PDB entry 6IOK | electron microscopy, 3.64 A resolution | chains J and A of the 12 polymer chains in the assembly

[Chain J]
Name: Multidrug resistance protein MexA
Source organism: Pseudomonas aeruginosa PAO1
UniProt: P52477 (MEXA_PSEAE); residues 2-360 here correspond to UniProt positions 25-383 (UniProt number = residue number + 23)
Chain sequence (362 residues; each row starts with the number of its first residue; numbers below 1 keep their minus sign (Gly-1 is residue -1)):
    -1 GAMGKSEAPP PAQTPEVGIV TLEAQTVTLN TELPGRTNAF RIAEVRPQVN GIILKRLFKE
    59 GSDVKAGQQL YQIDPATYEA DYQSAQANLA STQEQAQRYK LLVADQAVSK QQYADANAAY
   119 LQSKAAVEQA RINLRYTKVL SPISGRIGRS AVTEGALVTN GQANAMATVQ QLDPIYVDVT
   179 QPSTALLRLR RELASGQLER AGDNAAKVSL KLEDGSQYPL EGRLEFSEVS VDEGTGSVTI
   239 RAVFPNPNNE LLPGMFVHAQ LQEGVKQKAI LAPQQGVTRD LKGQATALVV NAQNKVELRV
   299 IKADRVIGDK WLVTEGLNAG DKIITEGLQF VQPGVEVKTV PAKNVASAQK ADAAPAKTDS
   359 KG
Disordered / not traced: -1 to 10, 344-360
Glycans and other covalent adducts: covalent link Glu190-Gln195
Construct notes: expression tag (-1 to 1)
From the paper describing this entry:
  - mutagenesis - L100D: abolished binding to Outer membrane protein OprM (chain A)
  - mutagenesis - L100D: abolished growth in response to drug resistance
  - mutagenesis - R96A, L99D, D103A, Q104A: unchanged binding to Outer membrane protein OprM (chain A)
  - mutagenesis - R96D, S107D: decreased binding to Outer membrane protein OprM (chain A)
  - mutagenesis - R39D, S107D, R147D: decreased growth in response to drug resistance
  - self-association interface (contacts with another copy of this molecule); pairs are residue here / residue on that copy: Arg39-Glu152, Arg39, Glu226
  - mutagenesis - R39D: abolished binding to Multidrug resistance protein MexA (chain J)
  - mutagenesis - R147D: abolished binding to another copy of this molecule
  - mutagenesis - R34A, R34D, T233A, T233V, R277A, R277D: abolished binding to Multidrug resistance protein MexB

[Chain A]
Name: Outer membrane protein OprM
Source organism: Pseudomonas aeruginosa PAO1
UniProt: Q51487 (OPRM_PSEAE); residues 1-468 here correspond to UniProt positions 18-485 (UniProt number = residue number + 17)
Chain sequence (474 residues; row label = number of the first residue in the row):
     1 CSLIPDYQRP EAPVAAAYPQ GQAYGQNTGA AAVPAADIGW REFFRDPQLQ QLIGVALENN
    61 RDLRVAALNV EAFRAQYRIQ RADLFPRIGV DGSGTRQRLP GDLSTTGSPA ISSQYGVTLG
   121 TTAWELDLFG RLRSLRDQAL EQYLATEQAQ RSAQTTLVAS VATAYLTLKA DQAQLQLTKD
   181 TLGTYQKSFD LTQRSYDVGV ASALDLRQAQ TAVEGARATL AQYTRLVAQD QNALVLLLGS
   241 GIPANLPQGL GLDQTLLTEV PAGLPSDLLQ RRPDILEAEH QLMAANASIG AARAAFFPSI
   301 SLTANAGTMS RQLSGLFDAG SGSWLFQPSI NLPIFTAGSL RASLDYAKIQ KDINVAQYEK
   361 AIQTAFQEVA DGLAARGTFT EQLQAQRDLV KASDEYYQLA DKRYRTGVDN YLTLLDAQRS
   421 LFTAQQQLIT DRLNQLTSEV NLYKALGGGW NQQTVTQQQT AKKEDPQAHH HHHH
Disordered / not traced: 456-474
Construct notes: expression tag (469-474)
Swiss-Prot annotation at these positions:
  - lipidation: Cys1 (N-palmitoyl cysteine)
From the paper describing this entry:
  - mutagenesis - G199A, R403A, G407A: abolished binding to Multidrug resistance protein MexA (chain J)
  - conformationally variable residues (helix shift): Arg405, Leu412

[Interface between chain J and chain A]
Residue-residue contacts (10; chain J residue first):
  Gln104(J) with Tyr196(A); Ala203(A), hydrogen bond (backbone-backbone)
  Ala105(J) with Leu204(A)
  Val106(J) with Ser202(A)
  Ser107(J) with Gly199(A); Val200(A), hydrogen bond (side chain-backbone); Ala201(A); Ser202(A), hydrogen bond (side chain-backbone)
  Lys108(J) with Gly199(A), hydrogen bond (backbone-backbone)
  Gln109(J) with Gly199(A)
Other interface residues (no listed pair), chain J (7 interface residues in all): Gln110
Interface features reported in the paper:
  - hot spots on chain J (mutagenesis) - L100D: abolished binding to Outer membrane protein OprM (chain A)

[Summary]
The chain J/chain A interface involves 7 residues from each chain; the contacts include 4 hydrogen bonds.
Among the polar pairs are Ser107(J)-Val200(A), Ser107(J)-Ser202(A) and Gln104(J)-Ala203(A). The paper reports
that R34A, R34D and T233A of chain J, among others, abolish binding to Multidrug resistance protein MexB;
conformational variability at Arg405(A) and Leu412(A); 18 substitutions were tested in all.
Chain J is Multidrug resistance protein MexA and chain A is Outer membrane protein OprM, both from Pseudomonas
aeruginosa PAO1; the structure, Cryo-EM structure of multidrug efflux pump MexAB-OprM (0 degree state), was
determined by electron microscopy, deposited together with 6IOL.
